9GEP - chains B and J of the 12 polymer chains in the assembly; structure by electron microscopy, 2.89 A resolution.

# Chain B
Protein: Histone H4
Source organism: Xenopus laevis
Reference sequence: P62799 (H4_XENLA); residues 16-102 here correspond to UniProt positions 17-103 (UniProt number = residue number + 1)
Amino-acid sequence (87 residues; numbered 16 to 102; the number before each row is that of its first residue):
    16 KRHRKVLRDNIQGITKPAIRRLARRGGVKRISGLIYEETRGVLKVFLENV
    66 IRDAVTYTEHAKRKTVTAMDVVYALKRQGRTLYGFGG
Unresolved in the structure: 16-22, 102
Curated features (UniProtKB/Swiss-Prot):
  - DNA-binding region: Lys16 to Lys20
  - modified residue: Lys16 (N6-(2-hydroxyisobutyryl)lysine), Lys20 (N6,N6,N6-trimethyllysine), Lys31 (N6-(2-hydroxyisobutyryl)lysine), Lys44 (N6-(2-hydroxyisobutyryl)lysine), Ser47 (Phosphoserine), Tyr51 (Phosphotyrosine), Lys59 (N6-(2-hydroxyisobutyryl)lysine), Lys77 (N6-(2-hydroxyisobutyryl)lysine), Lys79 (N6-(2-hydroxyisobutyryl)lysine), Tyr88 (Phosphotyrosine), Lys91 (N6-(2-hydroxyisobutyryl)lysine)
  - cross-link (Glycyl lysine isopeptide (Lys-Gly)): Lys31 (interchain with G-Cter in UFM1), Lys91 (interchain with G-Cter in ubiquitin)

# Chain J
Molecule: Widom-601 DNA
Sequence (147 nucleotides; each row starts with the number of its first residue; numbers below 1 keep their minus sign (DA-73 is residue -73)):
   -73 ATCGAGAATCCCGGTGCCGAGGCCGCTCAATTGGTCGTAGACAGCTCTAG
   -23 CACCGCTTAAACGCACGTACGCGCTGTCCCCCGCGTTTTAACCGCCAAGG
    27 GGATTACTCCCTAGTCTCCAGGCACGTGTCAGATATATACATCCGAT
Unresolved in the structure: -73, 73

# Interface between chain B and chain J
Pairs across the interface - 13 pairs, chain B then chain J:
  Arg35(B) - DC8(J)  salt bridge to the phosphate
  Arg39(B) - DC8(J)  salt bridge to the phosphate
  Lys44(B) - DC8(J)  phosphate contact
  Arg45(B) - DC7(J)  phosphate contact
  Arg45(B) - DC8(J)  phosphate contact
  Ile46(B) - DC7(J)  phosphate contact
  Ile46(B) - DC8(J)  hydrogen bond to the phosphate
  Ser47(B) - DC7(J)  hydrogen bond to the phosphate
  Gly48(B) - DC7(J)  hydrogen bond to the phosphate
  Arg78(B) - DG28(J)  phosphate contact
  Lys79(B) - DG28(J)  hydrogen bond to the phosphate
  Thr80(B) - DG27(J)  phosphate contact
  Thr80(B) - DG28(J)  hydrogen bond to the phosphate
Other interface residues (no listed pair), chain B (11 interface residues in all): Tyr51
Other interface residues (no listed pair), chain J (6 interface residues in all): DG9, DA29

# Summary
The interface between chain B and chain J involves 11 residues on one side and 6 on the other, with 5 hydrogen
bonds and 2 salt bridges. Polar contacts include Ile46(B)-DC8(J), Ser47(B)-DC7(J) and Gly48(B)-DC7(J). Curated
annotation (UniProt) lists a DNA-binding region on chain B.
Here chain B is Histone H4 (Xenopus laevis) and chain J is Widom-601 DNA. Entry 9GEP (Native monomeric
Myeloperoxidase bound to nucleosome core particle) was determined by electron microscopy (same publication as
9GEN, 9GEO, 9GEQ, 9GER, 9IHD, 9IHE and 9IHF).
